PDB entry 8ZNJ | electron microscopy, 3.00 A resolution | chains A and D of the 4 polymer chains in the assembly

Chain A:
Name: Piwi domain-containing protein
From: Saccharolobus islandicus M.16.4
UniProtKB: C4KI01 (C4KI01_SULIK); numbering as in UniProt (aligned over 1-459)
Amino-acid sequence (459 residues; numbered 1 to 459; the number before each row is that of its first residue):
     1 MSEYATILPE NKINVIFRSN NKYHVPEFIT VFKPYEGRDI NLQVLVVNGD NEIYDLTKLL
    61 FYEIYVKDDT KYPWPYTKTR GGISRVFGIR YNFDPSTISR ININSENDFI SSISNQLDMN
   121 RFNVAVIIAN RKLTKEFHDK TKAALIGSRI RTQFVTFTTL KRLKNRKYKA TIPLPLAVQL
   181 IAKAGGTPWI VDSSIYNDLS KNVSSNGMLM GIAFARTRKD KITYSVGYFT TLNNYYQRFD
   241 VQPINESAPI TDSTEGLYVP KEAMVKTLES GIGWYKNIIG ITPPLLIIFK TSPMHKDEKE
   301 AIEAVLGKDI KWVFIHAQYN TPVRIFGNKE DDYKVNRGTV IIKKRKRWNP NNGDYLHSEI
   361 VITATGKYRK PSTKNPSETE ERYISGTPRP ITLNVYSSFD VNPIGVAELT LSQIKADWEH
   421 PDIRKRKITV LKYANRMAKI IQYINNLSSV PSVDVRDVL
Not modelled in the structure: 243-253, 375-378
Bound ions: Mg2+: Lys-183, Leu-459 (shared with U1(D) of chain D)

Chain D:
Molecule: 21-nt RNA strand
Sequence (21 nucleotides; numbered 1 to 21; the number before each row is that of its first residue):
     1 UCAAAGCUUA GAUACCCUGG A
Bound ions: Mg2+: U1 (shared with Lys-183(A), Leu-459(A) of chain A)

Chain A / chain D interface:
Contacting residue pairs (52):
  Arg-131(A) with U1(D), base contact
  Thr-134(A) with U1(D), sugar contact
  Lys-135(A) with U1(D), base contact
  His-138(A) with U1(D), salt bridge to the phosphate
  Lys-142(A) with U1(D), salt bridge to the phosphate
  Gln-153(A) with U1(D), hydrogen bond to the phosphate; C2(D), phosphate contact
  Phe-154(A) with U1(D), hydrogen bond to the phosphate; C2(D), phosphate contact
  Val-155(A) with C2(D), sugar contact
  Thr-156(A) with U1(D), phosphate contact; C2(D), hydrogen bond to the phosphate
  Thr-159(A) with C2(D), hydrogen bond to the phosphate
  Arg-162(A) with C2(D), base contact
  Ile-172(A) with C2(D), base contact
  Pro-175(A) with C2(D), base contact
  Gln-179(A) with U1(D), phosphate contact; C2(D), hydrogen bond to the sugar; A3(D), phosphate contact
  Lys-183(A) with U1(D), salt bridge to the phosphate
  Arg-216(A) with G11(D), base contact
  Glu-255(A) with U13(D), phosphate contact; A14(D), phosphate contact
  Gly-256(A) with U13(D), phosphate contact
  Leu-257(A) with U13(D), hydrogen bond to the sugar
  Tyr-258(A) with A14(D), phosphate contact
  His-295(A) with A14(D), hydrogen bond to the phosphate; C15(D), salt bridge to the phosphate
  Lys-296(A) with C15(D), salt bridge to the phosphate
  Arg-324(A) with C7(D), salt bridge to the phosphate
  Thr-365(A) with A5(D), sugar contact; G6(D), hydrogen bond to the phosphate
  Ile-384(A) with A5(D), sugar contact; G6(D), phosphate contact
  Ser-385(A) with G6(D), sugar contact
  Thr-387(A) with G6(D), sugar contact; C7(D), phosphate contact
  Pro-388(A) with G6(D), phosphate contact
  Arg-389(A) with G6(D), salt bridge to the phosphate; C7(D), base contact
  Glu-419(A) with A3(D), hydrogen bond to the sugar
  His-420(A) with A3(D), hydrogen bond to the sugar; A4(D), hydrogen bond to the sugar
  Arg-424(A) with A3(D), base contact; A4(D), hydrogen bond to the sugar; A5(D), sugar contact
  Lys-425(A) with A4(D), phosphate contact; A5(D), salt bridge to the phosphate
  Arg-426(A) with A5(D), hydrogen bond to the phosphate; G6(D), salt bridge to the phosphate
  Lys-427(A) with A5(D), hydrogen bond to the phosphate
  Lys-432(A) with A4(D), salt bridge to the phosphate
Interface residues without a listed pair, chain A (41 interface residues in all): Leu-176, Ile-222, Gly-386, Arg-436, Leu-459
Interface residues without a listed pair, chain D (12 interface residues in all): A12

Overview:
The interface between chain A and chain D involves 41 residues on one side and 12 on the other, with 14
hydrogen bonds and 10 salt bridges. Among the polar pairs are Gln-179(A)/C2(D), Leu-257(A)/U13(D) and
Glu-419(A)/A3(D). Lys-183(A), Leu-459(A) and U1(D) form the Mg2+ site.
Chain A is Piwi domain-containing protein (Saccharolobus islandicus M.16.4) and chain D is a 21-nt RNA strand;
the structure, Cryo-EM structure of a short prokaryotic Argonaute system from archaeon Suldolobus islandicus,
was determined by electron microscopy (same publication as 9LGW).
